PDB entry 7AF8 | electron microscopy, 2.75 A resolution | chains 1 and S of the 9 polymer chains in the assembly

Chain 1:
Molecule: 16SrRNA (head domain of the 30S ribosome
From: Escherichia coli
Sequence (1541 nucleotides; each row starts with the number of its first residue):
     1 AAAUUGAAGA GUUUGAUCAU GGCUCAGAUU GAACGCUGGC GGCAGGCCUA ACACAUGCAA
    61 GUCGAACGGU AACAGGAAGA AGCUUGCUUC UUUGCUGACG AGUGGCGGAC GGGUGAGUAA
   121 UGUCUGGGAA ACUGCCUGAU GGAGGGGGAU AACUACUGGA AACGGUAGCU AAUACCGCAU
   181 AACGUCGCAA GACCAAAGAG GGGGACCUUC GGGCCUCUUG CCAUCGGAUG UGCCCAGAUG
   241 GGAUUAGCUA GUAGGUGGGG UAACGGCUCA CCUAGGCGAC GAUCCCUAGC UGGUCUGAGA
   301 GGAUGACCAG CCACACUGGA ACUGAGACAC GGUCCAGACU CCUACGGGAG GCAGCAGUGG
   361 GGAAUAUUGC ACAAUGGGCG CAAGCCUGAU GCAGCCAUGC CGCGUGUAUG AAGAAGGCCU
   421 UCGGGUUGUA AAGUACUUUC AGCGGGGAGG AAGGGAGUAA AGUUAAUACC UUUGCUCAUU
   481 GACGUUACCC GCAGAAGAAG CACCGGCUAA CUCCGUGCCA GCAGCCXCGG UAAUACGGAG
   541 GGUGCAAGCG UUAAUCGGAA UUACUGGGCG UAAAGCGCAC GCAGGCGGUU UGUUAAGUCA
   601 GAUGUGAAAU CCCCGGGCUC AACCUGGGAA CUGCAUCUGA UACUGGCAAG CUUGAGUCUC
   661 GUAGAGGGGG GUAGAAUUCC AGGUGUAGCG GUGAAAUGCG UAGAGAUCUG GAGGAAUACC
   721 GGUGGCGAAG GCGGCCCCCU GGACGAAGAC UGACGCUCAG GUGCGAAAGC GUGGGGAGCA
   781 AACAGGAUUA GAUACCCUGG UAGUCCACGC CGUAAACGAU GUCGACUUGG AGGUUGUGCC
   841 CUUGAGGCGU GGCUUCCGGA GCUAACGCGU UAAGUCGACC GCCUGGGGAG UACGGCCGCA
   901 AGGUUAAAAC UCAAAUGAAU UGACGGGGGC CCGCACAAGC GGUGGAGCAU GUGGUUUAAU
   961 UCGAUGXAAC GCGAAGAACC UUACCUGGUC UUGACAUCCA CGGAAGUUUU CAGAGAUGAG
  1021 AAUGUGCCUU CGGGAACCGU GAGACAGGUG CUGCAUGGCU GUCGUCAGCU CGUGUUGUGA
  1081 AAUGUUGGGU UAAGUCCCGC AACGAGCGCA ACCCUUAUCC UUUGUUGCCA GCGGUCCGGC
  1141 CGGGAACUCA AAGGAGACUG CCAGUGAUAA ACUGGAGGAA GGUGGGGAUG ACGUCAAGUC
  1201 AUCAUGGCCC UUACGACCAG GGCUACACAC GUGCUACAAU GGCGCAUACA AAGAGAAGCG
  1261 ACCUCGCGAG AGCAAGCGGA CCUCAUAAAG UGCGUCGUAG UCCGGAUUGG AGUCUGCAAC
  1321 UCGACUCCAU GAAGUCGGAA UCGCUAGUAA UCGUGGAUCA GAAUGCCACG GUGAAUACGU
  1381 UCCCGGCCUU GUACACACCG CCCGUXACAC CAUGGGAGUG GGUUGCAAAA GAAGUAGGUA
  1441 GCUUAACCUU CGGGAGGGCG CUUACCACUU UGUGAUUCAU GACUGGGGUG AAGUCGUAAC
  1501 AAGGUAACCG UAGGGGAACC UGCGGUUGGA UCACCUCCUU A
Unresolved in the structure: 1-930, 1387-1541
Modified / non-standard residues: PSU (pseudouridine-5'-monophosphate) at position 516, G7M (N7-methyl-guanosine-5'-monophosphate) at position 527, 2MG (2N-methylguanosine-5'-monophosphate) at position 966, 5MC (5-methylcytidine-5'-monophosphate) at position 967, 2MG (2N-methylguanosine-5'-monophosphate) at position 1207, 4OC (4n,o2'-methylcytidine-5'-monophosphate) at position 1401, 5MC (5-methylcytidine-5'-monophosphate) at position 1406, UR3 (3-methyluridine-5'-monophoshate) at position 1497, 2MG (2N-methylguanosine-5'-monophosphate) at position 1515, MA6 (6N-dimethyladenosine-5'-monophoshate) at position 1517, MA6 (6N-dimethyladenosine-5'-monophoshate) at position 1518
Bound ions: Mg2+ site 1 near C934 (its only coordinating residue here); Mg2+ site 2: G944, G945; Mg2+ site 3 near G945 (its only coordinating residue here); Mg2+ site 4 near U955 (its only coordinating residue here); Mg2+ site 5 near C972 (its only coordinating residue here); Mg2+ site 6 near C980 (its only coordinating residue here); Mg2+ site 7: G993, G1041; Mg2+ site 8 near G1050 (its only coordinating residue here); Mg2+ site 9: C1054, A1197; Mg2+ site 10 near C1066 (its only coordinating residue here); Mg2+ site 11: G1068, G1094; Mg2+ site 12 near C1069 (its only coordinating residue here); 14 more Mg2+ sites not listed

Chain S:
Name: 30S ribosomal protein S19
From: Escherichia coli
Reference sequence: C3SQW2 (C3SQW2_ECOLX); residue numbers follow UniProt; this construct covers 1-92
Amino-acid sequence (92 residues; row label = number of the first residue in the row):
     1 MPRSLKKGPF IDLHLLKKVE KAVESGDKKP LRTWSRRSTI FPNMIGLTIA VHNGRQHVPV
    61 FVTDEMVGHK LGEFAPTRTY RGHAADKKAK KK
Unresolved in the structure: 1, 85-92

Interface between chain 1 and chain S:
Contacting residue pairs - 64 pairs, chain 1 then chain S:
  U955(1) / His-83(S)  hydrogen bond to the sugar
  U956(1) / Thr-79(S)  sugar contact
  U956(1) / Tyr-80(S)  hydrogen bond to the sugar
  U956(1) / His-83(S)  sugar contact
  U957(1) / Thr-79(S)  sugar contact
  U957(1) / Arg-81(S)  salt bridge to the phosphate
  A958(1) / Asn-53(S)  base contact
  A958(1) / Gly-54(S)  base contact
  A958(1) / Arg-55(S)  salt bridge to the phosphate
  A958(1) / Thr-77(S)  hydrogen bond to the base
  A959(1) / Thr-77(S)  hydrogen bond to the base
  A959(1) / Arg-78(S)  base contact
  U986(1) / Gly-54(S)  base contact
  U986(1) / Arg-55(S)  hydrogen bond to the sugar
  A1014(1) / His-14(S)  sugar contact
  A1014(1) / Lys-18(S)  salt bridge to the phosphate
  A1014(1) / Trp-34(S)  stacking on the base
  G1015(1) / His-14(S)  salt bridge to the phosphate
  A1219(1) / Trp-34(S)  sugar contact
  G1220(1) / Trp-34(S)  sugar contact
  G1220(1) / Arg-36(S)  phosphate contact
  G1220(1) / His-52(S)  hydrogen bond to the sugar
  G1220(1) / Gly-54(S)  hydrogen bond to the base
  G1221(1) / Arg-36(S)  salt bridge to the phosphate
  G1221(1) / Gly-54(S)  sugar contact
  G1221(1) / Thr-77(S)  hydrogen bond to the phosphate
  G1222(1) / Thr-77(S)  hydrogen bond to the phosphate
  G1222(1) / Arg-78(S)  salt bridge to the phosphate
  C1223(1) / Arg-78(S)  salt bridge to the phosphate
  U1224(1) / Arg-78(S)  hydrogen bond to the sugar
  A1225(1) / Arg-78(S)  hydrogen bond to the sugar
  C1226(1) / Tyr-80(S)  sugar contact
  C1226(1) / His-83(S)  hydrogen bond to the base
  A1227(1) / Tyr-80(S)  hydrogen bond to the phosphate
  A1227(1) / His-83(S)  stacking on the base
  G1312(1) / Pro-2(S)  base contact
  G1312(1) / Leu-5(S)  phosphate contact
  U1313(1) / Pro-2(S)  base contact
  U1313(1) / Ser-4(S)  phosphate contact
  U1313(1) / Leu-5(S)  hydrogen bond to the phosphate
  C1314(1) / Pro-2(S)  hydrogen bond to the base
  C1314(1) / Arg-3(S)  hydrogen bond to the base
  C1314(1) / Ser-4(S)  hydrogen bond to the phosphate
  C1314(1) / Lys-6(S)  salt bridge to the phosphate
  G1316(1) / Arg-3(S)  base contact
  G1316(1) / Lys-7(S)  hydrogen bond to the base
  C1317(1) / Arg-37(S)  hydrogen bond to the base
  A1318(1) / Arg-3(S)  salt bridge to the phosphate
  A1318(1) / Lys-7(S)  salt bridge to the phosphate
  A1318(1) / Phe-10(S)  sugar contact
  A1318(1) / Arg-37(S)  sugar contact
  A1318(1) / Lys-70(S)  phosphate contact
  A1319(1) / Arg-3(S)  salt bridge to the phosphate
  A1319(1) / Lys-70(S)  salt bridge to the phosphate
  C1320(1) / Arg-36(S)  hydrogen bond to the base
  C1320(1) / Arg-37(S)  base contact
  C1320(1) / Lys-70(S)  salt bridge to the phosphate
  C1320(1) / Gly-72(S)  base contact
  C1320(1) / Glu-73(S)  sugar contact
  U1321(1) / Arg-36(S)  base contact
  U1321(1) / Thr-77(S)  sugar contact
  U1321(1) / Arg-78(S)  hydrogen bond to the sugar
  C1322(1) / Arg-78(S)  salt bridge to the phosphate
  G1323(1) / Pro-2(S)  base contact
Also at the interface, not in a pair above, chain 1 (34 interface residues in all): G954, U960, A1012, A1271, U1315, A1324
Also at the interface, not in a pair above, chain S (27 interface residues in all): Lys-21, Gly-82

Summary:
34 residues of chain 1 and 27 residues of chain S are in contact, with 21 hydrogen bonds, 14 salt bridges and
2 aromatic stacking contacts. Polar contacts include A958(1)/Thr-77(S), A959(1)/Thr-77(S) and
G1220(1)/Gly-54(S). G944(1) and G945(1) form the Mg2+ site 2.
Chain 1 is 16SrRNA (head domain of the 30S ribosome and chain S is 30S ribosomal protein S19, both from
Escherichia coli; the structure, Bacterial 30S ribosomal subunit assembly complex state E (head domain), was
determined by electron microscopy, deposited together with 7AF3, 7AF5, 7AFA, 7AFD, 7AFH, 7AFI and 17 further
entries.
